Entry 6ERQ (X-ray diffraction, 4.50 A resolution (low resolution: residue-level contacts below are approximate; hydrogen-bond / salt-bridge calls are withheld)); this record covers chains E and A of the 5 polymer chains in the assembly.

# Chain E
Molecule: Template DNA
Sequence (50 nucleotides; numbered 1 to 50; the number before each row is that of its first residue):
     1 GGCCTGTCTT TGGGGTTTGG TTGGTTCGGG GTATGGGGTT AGCAGCGGTG
Disordered / not traced: 9-13

# Chain A
Molecule: DNA-directed RNA polymerase, mitochondrial
Organism: Homo sapiens
Notes: EC 2.7.7.6
UniProtKB: O00411 (RPOM_HUMAN); numbering as in UniProt (aligned over 105-1230)
Chain sequence (1128 residues; row label = number of the first residue in the row):
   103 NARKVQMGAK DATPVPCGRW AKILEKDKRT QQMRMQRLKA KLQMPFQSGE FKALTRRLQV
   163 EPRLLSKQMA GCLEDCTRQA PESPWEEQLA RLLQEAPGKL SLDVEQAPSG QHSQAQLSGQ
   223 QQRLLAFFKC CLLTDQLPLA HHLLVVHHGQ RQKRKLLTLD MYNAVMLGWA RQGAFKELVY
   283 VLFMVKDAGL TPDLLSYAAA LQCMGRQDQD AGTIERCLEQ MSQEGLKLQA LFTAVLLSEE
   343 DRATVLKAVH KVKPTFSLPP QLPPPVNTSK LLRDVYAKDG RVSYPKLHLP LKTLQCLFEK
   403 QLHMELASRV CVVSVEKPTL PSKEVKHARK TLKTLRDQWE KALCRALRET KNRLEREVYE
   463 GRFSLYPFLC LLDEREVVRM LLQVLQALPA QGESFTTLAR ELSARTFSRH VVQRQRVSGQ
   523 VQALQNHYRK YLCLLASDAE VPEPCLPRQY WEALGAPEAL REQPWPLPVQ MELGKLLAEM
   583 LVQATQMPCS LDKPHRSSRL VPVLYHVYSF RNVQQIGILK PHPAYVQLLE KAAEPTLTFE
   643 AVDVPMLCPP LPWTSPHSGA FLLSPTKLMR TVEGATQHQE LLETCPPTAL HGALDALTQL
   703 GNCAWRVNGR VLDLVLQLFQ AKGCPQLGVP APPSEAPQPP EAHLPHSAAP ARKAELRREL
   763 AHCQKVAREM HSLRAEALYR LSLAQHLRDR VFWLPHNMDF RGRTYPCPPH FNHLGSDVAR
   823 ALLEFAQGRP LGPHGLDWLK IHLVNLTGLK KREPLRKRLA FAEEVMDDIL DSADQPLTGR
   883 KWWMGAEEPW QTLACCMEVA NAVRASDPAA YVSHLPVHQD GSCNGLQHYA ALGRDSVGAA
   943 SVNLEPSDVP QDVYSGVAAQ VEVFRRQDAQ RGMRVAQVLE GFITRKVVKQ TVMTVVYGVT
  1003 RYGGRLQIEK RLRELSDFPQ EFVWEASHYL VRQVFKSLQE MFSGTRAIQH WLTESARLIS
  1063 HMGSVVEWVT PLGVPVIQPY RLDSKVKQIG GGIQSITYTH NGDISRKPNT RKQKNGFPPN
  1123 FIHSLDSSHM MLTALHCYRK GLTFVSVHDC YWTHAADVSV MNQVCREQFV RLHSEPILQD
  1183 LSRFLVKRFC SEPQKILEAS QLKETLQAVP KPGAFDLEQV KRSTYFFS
Disordered / not traced: 103-121, 147-217, 595-597, 740-760, 1094-1096
Differences from the reference sequence: expression tag (103-104); conflict Ala555 (Glu in O00411)
Curated features (UniProtKB/Swiss-Prot):
  - active site: Asp922, Lys991, Asp1151
  - natural variant: Gln149 to Ser1230 (deletion: In COXPD55), His250 (H250D: In COXPD55), Ala555 (E555A: this construct carries the variant), Pro566 (P566S: In COXPD55), Ser611 (S611F: In COXPD55), Phe641 (F641L: In COXPD55), Pro742 to Pro747 (deletion: In COXPD55), Pro810 (P810S: In COXPD55; uncertain significance), Asp870 (D870N: In COXPD55; uncertain significance), Cys925 to Ser1230 (deletion: In COXPD55), Arg1013 (R1013C: In COXPD55), Ser1193 (S1193F: In COXPD55)
What the authors report for this chain:
  - mutagenesis - R601E: decreased catalytic activity

# Chain E / chain A interface
Residue-residue contacts (18):
  DC8(E) with Arg1113(A)
  DG14(E) with Arg502(A); Asn1103(A)
  DT16(E) with Gln616(A); Gln617(A); Ile618(A)
  DT17(E) with Thr498(A); Gln617(A); Ile618(A); Gly619(A); Thr1099(A); Tyr1100(A); Thr1101(A)
  DT18(E) with Gln617(A); Ser1097(A); Ile1098(A); Thr1099(A)
  DT25(E) with Gln254(A)
Interface residues without a listed pair, chain E (8 interface residues in all): DT7, DG15
Interface residues without a listed pair, chain A (16 interface residues in all): Tyr610, Val674

# Overview
The interface between chain E and chain A involves 8 residues on one side and 16 on the other. Curated
annotation (UniProt) lists 3 active-site residues on chain A. The paper reports that R601E of chain A reduces
catalytic activity.
Here chain E is Template DNA and chain A is DNA-directed RNA polymerase, mitochondrial (Homo sapiens). Entry
6ERQ (Structure of the human mitochondrial transcription initiation complex at the HSP promoter) was
determined by X-ray diffraction, deposited together with 6ERO and 6ERP.
